8RGG - chains D and J of the 7 polymer chains in the assembly; structure by electron microscopy, 4.00 A resolution.

== Chain D ==
Molecule: Cytoplasmic dynein 2 intermediate chain 2
Source organism: Homo sapiens
UniProtKB: Q96EX3 (DC2I2_HUMAN); residues 1-536 here = UniProt positions 1-536
Sequence (564 residues; numbered 1 to 564; the number before each row is that of its first residue):
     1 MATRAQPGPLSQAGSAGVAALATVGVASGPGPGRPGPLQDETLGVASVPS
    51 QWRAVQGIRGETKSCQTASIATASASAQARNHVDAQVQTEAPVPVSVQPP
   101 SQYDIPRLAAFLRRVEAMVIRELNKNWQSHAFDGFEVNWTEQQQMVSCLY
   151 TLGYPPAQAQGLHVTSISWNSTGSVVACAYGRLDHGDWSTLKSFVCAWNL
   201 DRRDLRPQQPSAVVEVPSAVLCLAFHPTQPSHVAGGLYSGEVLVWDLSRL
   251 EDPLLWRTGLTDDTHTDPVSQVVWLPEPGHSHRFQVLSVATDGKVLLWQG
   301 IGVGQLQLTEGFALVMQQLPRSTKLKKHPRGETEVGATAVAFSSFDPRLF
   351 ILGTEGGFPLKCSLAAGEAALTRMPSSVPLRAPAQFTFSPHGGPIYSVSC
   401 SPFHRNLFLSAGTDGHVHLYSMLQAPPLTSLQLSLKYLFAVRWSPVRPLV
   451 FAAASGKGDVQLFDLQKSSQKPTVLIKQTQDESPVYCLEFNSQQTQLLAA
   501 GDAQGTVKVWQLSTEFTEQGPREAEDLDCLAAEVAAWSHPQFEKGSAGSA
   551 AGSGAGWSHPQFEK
Not modelled in the structure: 1-80, 537-564
Sequence notes: conflict Gly60 (Trp in Q96EX3); expression tag (537-564)
Swiss-Prot annotation at these positions:
  - region: Arg80 to Val93 (DYNLL2 binding), Pro106 to Ala131 (DYNLRB1 binding)
  - modified residue: Ser15 (Phosphoserine)
  - natural variant: Cys148 (C148F: In SRTD11), Arg182 (R182W: In SRTD11), Ala341 (A341V: In SRTD11), Thr354 (T354M: In SRTD11), Pro390 (P390L: In SRTD11), Gly393 (G393S: In SRTD11), Ser410 (S410I: In SRTD11), Lys436 (K436R: In SRTD11), Arg447 (R447Q: In SRTD11; R447W: In SRTD11)

== Chain J ==
Molecule: Dynein light chain 1, cytoplasmic
Source organism: Homo sapiens
UniProtKB: P63167 (DYL1_HUMAN); residue numbers follow UniProt; this construct covers 1-89
Sequence (89 residues; numbered 1 to 89; the number before each row is that of its first residue):
     1 MCDRKAVIKNADMSEEMQQDSVECATQALEKYNIEKDIAAHIKKEFDKKY
    51 NPTWHCIVGRNFGSYVTHETKHFIYFYLGQVAILLFKSG
Not modelled in the structure: 1-3

== How chain D and chain J interact ==
Residue-residue contacts - 21 pairs, chain D then chain J:
  Val87(D) with Lys36(J)
  Asn170(D) with Leu29(J)
  Thr172(D) with Leu29(J), hydrogen bond (side chain-backbone); Tyr32(J)
  Ser174(D) with Leu29(J), hydrogen bond (side chain-backbone); Glu30(J)
  Val175(D) with Glu30(J)
  Asn199(D) with Thr26(J), hydrogen bond (side chain-backbone); Gln27(J); Glu30(J)
  Asp201(D) with Arg4(J), hydrogen bond (side chain-backbone)
  Thr228(D) with Asn33(J)
  Pro230(D) with Leu29(J); Glu30(J); Tyr32(J); Asn33(J)
  Ser231(D) with Glu30(J), hydrogen bond (backbone-backbone); Lys31(J)
  Ser248(D) with Lys31(J)
  Gln494(D) with Arg4(J), hydrogen bond (side chain-backbone); Lys5(J), hydrogen bond (side chain-backbone)
Other interface residues (no listed pair), chain D (16 interface residues in all): Gln88, Gly173, Arg202, Arg203
Other interface residues (no listed pair), chain J (12 interface residues in all): Gln19, Val22

== Overview ==
16 residues of chain D face 12 of chain J across their interface; the contacts include 7 hydrogen bonds. Polar
pairs include Thr172(D)-Leu29(J), Ser174(D)-Leu29(J) and Asn199(D)-Thr26(J).
Chain D is Cytoplasmic dynein 2 intermediate chain 2 and chain J is Dynein light chain 1, cytoplasmic, both
from Homo sapiens; the structure, Structure of dynein-2 intermediate chain DYNC2I2 (WDR34) in complex with
dynein-2 heavy chain DYNC2H1, was determined by electron microscopy, deposited together with 8RGH and 8RGI.
